Entry 8DVF (electron microscopy, 3.30 A resolution); this record covers chains F and M of the 9 polymer chains in the assembly.

# Chain F
Molecule: DnaB-like replicative helicase
From: Escherichia phage T4
Notes: EC 3.6.4.-
UniProtKB: P04530 (HELIC_BPT4); residue numbers follow UniProt; this construct covers 1-432
Sequence (475 residues; numbered 1 to 475; the number before each row is that of its first residue):
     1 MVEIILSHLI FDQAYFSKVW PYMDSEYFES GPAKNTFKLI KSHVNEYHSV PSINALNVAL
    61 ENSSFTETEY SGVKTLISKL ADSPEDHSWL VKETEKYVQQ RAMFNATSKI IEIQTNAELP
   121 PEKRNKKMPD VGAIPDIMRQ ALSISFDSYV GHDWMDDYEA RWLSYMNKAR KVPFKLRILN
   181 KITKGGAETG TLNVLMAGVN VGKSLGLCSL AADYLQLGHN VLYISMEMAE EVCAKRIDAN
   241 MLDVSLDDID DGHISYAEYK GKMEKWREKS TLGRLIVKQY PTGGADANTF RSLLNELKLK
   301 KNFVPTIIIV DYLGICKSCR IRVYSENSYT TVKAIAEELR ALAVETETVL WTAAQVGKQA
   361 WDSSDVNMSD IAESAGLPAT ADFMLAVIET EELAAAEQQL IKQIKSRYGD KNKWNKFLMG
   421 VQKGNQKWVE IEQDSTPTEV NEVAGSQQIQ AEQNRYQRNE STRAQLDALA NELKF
Not modelled in the structure: 433-475
Sequence notes: expression tag (433-475)
Bound ions: Mg2+: Ser204 (together with ATP-gamma-S)
Ligand contacts: ATP-gamma-S (AGS; phosphothiophosphoric acid-adenylate ester): Gly198, Val199, Asn200, Val201, Gly202, Lys203, Ser204, Leu205, Glu227, Arg236, Leu246, Asp247, Asp250, Lys423, Gln426
UniProt features mapped onto this chain:
  - binding site (ATP): Ala197 to Ser204
  - mutagenesis: Leu192 (L192Q: Partially suppresses phage growth inhibition by extra copies of bacterial AbpA-AbpB), Asp213 (D213Y: Partially suppresses phage growth inhibition by extra copies of bacterial AbpA-AbpB)

# Chain M
Molecule: 12-nt DNA strand
Sequence (12 nucleotides; row label = number of the first residue in the row):
     6 TTTTTTTTTT TT

# How chain F and chain M interact
Residue-residue contacts (7; chain F residue first):
  Asn327(F) with DT6(M), base contact
  Tyr329(F) with DT6(M), phosphate contact; DT7(M), phosphate contact
  Lys358(F) with DT9(M), salt bridge to the phosphate
  Ala372(F) with DT7(M), phosphate contact; DT8(M), phosphate contact
  Ala375(F) with DT7(M), hydrogen bond to the phosphate
Interface residues without a listed pair, chain F (9 interface residues in all): Ser328, Ile371, Glu373, Ser374
Interface residues without a listed pair, chain M (5 interface residues in all): DT10

# Overview
9 residues of chain F and 5 residues of chain M are in contact, with 1 hydrogen bond and 1 salt bridge. Among
the polar pairs are Ala375(F)-DT7(M) and Lys358(F)-DT9(M). Ligands of chain F: ATP-gamma-S.
Chain F is DnaB-like replicative helicase (Escherichia phage T4) and chain M is a 12-nt DNA strand; the
structure, T4 Bacteriophage primosome with single strand DNA, state 1, was determined by electron microscopy,
deposited together with 8DTP, 8DUE, 8DVI, 8DW6, 8DWJ, 8G0Z and 8GAO.
